8E3K - chains C and F of the 3 polymer chains in the assembly; structure by X-ray diffraction, 1.28 A resolution.

== Chain C ==
Molecule: 16-nt DNA strand
Sequence (16 nucleotides; numbered 1 to 16; the number before each row is that of its first residue):
     1 AATAAGCGGA AGTGGG
Bound ions: Na+ near DA5 (its only coordinating residue here)

== Chain F ==
Protein: Transcription factor PU.1
Source organism: Homo sapiens
Notes: fragment: ETS-Domain
UniProtKB: P17947 (SPI1_HUMAN); numbering as in UniProt (aligned over 165-270)
Sequence (106 residues; each row starts with the number of its first residue):
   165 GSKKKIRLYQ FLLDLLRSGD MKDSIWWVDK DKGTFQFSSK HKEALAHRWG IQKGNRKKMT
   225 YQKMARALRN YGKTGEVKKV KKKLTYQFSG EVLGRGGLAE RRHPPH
Not modelled in the structure: 165-168, 260-270
UniProt features mapped onto this chain:
  - DNA-binding region: Ile170 to Ser253 (ETS)
  - binding site (DNA): Lys217, Arg230, Arg233, Lys243
  - natural variant: His211 (H211P: In AGM10), Val241 (V241G: In AGM10)
What the authors report for this chain:
  - binding site for the 16-nt DNA strand: Arg171, Leu172, Trp213, Lys217, Arg220, Gln226, Ala231, Asn234
  - specificity-determining residues: Gln226
  - binding site for the 16-nt DNA strand (chain C): Gln226, Arg233
  - contacts within the chain: Gln226-Arg233 (water-mediated contact)
  - conformationally variable residues (side-chain flip): Gln226

== Chain C / chain F interface ==
Contacting residue pairs - 16 pairs, chain C then chain F:
  DA5(C) - Ser203(F)  hydrogen bond to the phosphate
  DA5(C) - Lys206(F)  salt bridge to the phosphate
  DA5(C) - Leu248(F)  phosphate contact
  DG6(C) - Gln226(F)  hydrogen bond to the base
  DG6(C) - Lys243(F)  salt bridge to the phosphate
  DG6(C) - Lys246(F)  phosphate contact
  DG6(C) - Lys247(F)  phosphate contact
  DG6(C) - Leu248(F)  hydrogen bond to the phosphate
  DC7(C) - Gln226(F)  hydrogen bond to the base
  DC7(C) - Arg233(F)  base contact
  DC7(C) - Lys243(F)  phosphate contact
  DG8(C) - Arg230(F)  hydrogen bond to the base
  DG8(C) - Arg233(F)  hydrogen bond to the base
  DG9(C) - Arg230(F)  hydrogen bond to the base
  DA10(C) - Arg230(F)  base contact
  DT13(C) - Arg220(F)  sugar contact
Also at the interface, not in a pair above, chain C (9 interface residues in all): DA4, DG14
Also at the interface, not in a pair above, chain F (11 interface residues in all): Tyr225

== Summary ==
9 residues of chain C face 11 of chain F across their interface, with 7 hydrogen bonds and 2 salt bridges.
Polar pairs include DG6(C)-Gln226(F), DC7(C)-Gln226(F) and DG8(C)-Arg230(F). From the paper: a binding site
for the 16-nt DNA strand at Arg171(F), Leu172(F) and Trp213(F) among others; a binding site for the 16-nt DNA
strand (chain C) at Gln226(F) and Arg233(F).
Chain C is a 16-nt DNA strand and chain F is Transcription factor PU.1 (Homo sapiens); the structure, Human
PU.1 ETS-Domain (165-270) Bound to d(AATAAGCGGAAGTGGG), was determined by X-ray diffraction (same publication
as 8E3R, 8E4H, 8E5Y, 8EBH, 8EE9, 8EJ6 and 14 further entries).
